Entry 7P80 (X-ray diffraction, 2.98 A resolution); this record covers chains F and J of the 9 polymer chains in the assembly.

Chain F:
Protein: ATP-dependent Clp protease proteolytic subunit
Organism: Bacillus subtilis (strain 168)
Notes: EC 3.4.21.92
Reference sequence: P80244 (CLPP_BACSU); residues 1-191 here correspond to UniProt positions 2-192 (UniProt number = residue number + 1)
Sequence (199 residues; row label = number of the first residue in the row):
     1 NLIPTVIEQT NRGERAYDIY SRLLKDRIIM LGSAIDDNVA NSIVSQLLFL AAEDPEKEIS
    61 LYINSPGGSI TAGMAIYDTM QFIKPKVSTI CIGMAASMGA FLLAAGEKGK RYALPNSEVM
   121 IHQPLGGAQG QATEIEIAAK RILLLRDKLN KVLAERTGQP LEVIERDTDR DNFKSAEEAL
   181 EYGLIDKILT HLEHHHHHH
Not modelled in the structure: 1-18, 125-135, 191-199
Differences from the reference sequence: expression tag (192-199)
Curated features (UniProtKB/Swiss-Prot):
  - active site: Ser97 (Nucleophile), His122

Chain J:
Protein: ADEP2
Sequence (7 residues; each row starts with the number of its first residue):
     1 XXSPXAX
Modified positions: CXP (cyclohexane propionic acid) at position 1, WFP (3,5-difluoro-L-phenylalanine) at position 2, YCP ((2S)-piperidine-2-carboxylic acid) at position 5, MP8 ((4R)-4-methyl-L-proline) at position 7
Covalent attachments: covalent link Ser3-MP8_7

Interface between chain F and chain J:
Pairs across the interface (19):
  Leu23(F) - CXP_1(J)
  Asp26(F) - CXP_1(J)
  Asp26(F) - MP8_7(J)
  Arg27(F) - MP8_7(J)
  Ile28(F) - CXP_1(J)
  Ser60(F) - Ala6(J)  hydrogen bond (side chain-backbone)
  Ser60(F) - MP8_7(J)
  Tyr62(F) - CXP_1(J)
  Tyr62(F) - WFP_2(J)  hydrogen bond (side chain-backbone)
  Tyr62(F) - Ala6(J)  hydrogen bond (side chain-backbone)
  Ile90(F) - WFP_2(J)
  Ile90(F) - Ala6(J)  hydrophobic
  Ile92(F) - WFP_2(J)
  Lys110(F) - YCP_5(J)  hydrogen bond (side chain-backbone)
  Tyr112(F) - YCP_5(J)  hydrogen bond (side chain-backbone)
  Tyr112(F) - Ala6(J)  hydrophobic
  Leu114(F) - WFP_2(J)
  Leu189(F) - WFP_2(J)
  Leu189(F) - YCP_5(J)
Interface residues without a listed pair, chain F (14 interface residues in all): Arg22, Ser88

In short:
14 residues of chain F and 5 residues of chain J are in contact; the contacts include 5 hydrogen bonds. Among
the polar pairs are Ser60(F)-Ala6(J), Tyr62(F)-WFP_2(J) and Tyr62(F)-Ala6(J). UniProt lists active-site
residues Ser97(F) and His122(F) on chain F.
Here chain F is ATP-dependent Clp protease proteolytic subunit (Bacillus subtilis (strain 168)) and chain J is
ADEP2. Entry 7P80 (Crystal structure of ClpP from Bacillus subtilis in complex with ADEP2 (compressed state))
was determined by X-ray diffraction, deposited together with 7FEP, 7FEQ, 7FER, 7FES and 7P81.
